2C3K - chain A; structure by X-ray diffraction, 2.60 A resolution.

Chain A:
Protein: Serine/threonine-protein kinase CHK1
From: Homo sapiens
Notes: EC 2.7.1.37; fragment: n-terminal kinase domain, residues 1-289
UniProtKB: O14757 (CHK1_HUMAN); numbering as in UniProt (aligned over 1-289)
Amino-acid sequence (297 residues; row label = number of the first residue in the row):
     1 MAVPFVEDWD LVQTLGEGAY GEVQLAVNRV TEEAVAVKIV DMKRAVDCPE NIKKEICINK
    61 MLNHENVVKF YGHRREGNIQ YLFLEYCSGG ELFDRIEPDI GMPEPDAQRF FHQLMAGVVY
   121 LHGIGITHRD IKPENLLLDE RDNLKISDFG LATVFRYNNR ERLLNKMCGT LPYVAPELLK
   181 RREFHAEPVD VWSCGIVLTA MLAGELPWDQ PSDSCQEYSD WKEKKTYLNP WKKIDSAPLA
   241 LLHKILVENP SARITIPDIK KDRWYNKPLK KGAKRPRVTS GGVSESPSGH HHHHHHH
Disordered / not traced: 1-5, 45-47, 271-297
Curated features (UniProtKB/Swiss-Prot):
  - active site: Asp130 (Proton acceptor)
  - binding site (ATP): Leu15 to Val23, Lys38
  - modified residue (Phosphoserine): Ser280, Ser286
  - cross-link: Lys132 (Glycyl lysine isopeptide (Lys-Gly) (interchain with G-Cter in ubiquitin))
  - mutagenesis: Lys38 (K38R: Abolishes kinase activity), Asp130 (D130A: Abolishes kinase activity), Lys132 (K132R: Strong reduction of chromatin-associated CHK1 ubiquitination)
Small-molecule neighbours: ABO (4-[3-(1H-benzimidazol-2-yl)-1H-indazol-6-yl]-2-methoxyphenol): Leu15, Val23, Ala36, Lys38, Glu55, Asn59, Val68, Leu84, Glu85, Tyr86, Cys87, Gly90, Leu137, Ile146, Ser147, Asp148, Phe149, Gly150

Summary:
Chain A binds compound ABO. From UniProt: active-site residue Asp130, 10 ATP-binding residues and 3
mutagenesis sites.
Chain A is Serine/threonine-protein kinase CHK1 (Homo sapiens); the structure, Identification of a buried
pocket for potent and selective inhibition of Chk1: prediction and verification, was determined by X-ray
diffraction (same publication as 2C3J and 2C3L).
